PDB entry 8W70 | X-ray diffraction, 2.50 A resolution | chains A and B

Chain A:
Name: light chain
Organism: Homo sapiens
Chain sequence (218 residues; each row starts with the number of its first residue):
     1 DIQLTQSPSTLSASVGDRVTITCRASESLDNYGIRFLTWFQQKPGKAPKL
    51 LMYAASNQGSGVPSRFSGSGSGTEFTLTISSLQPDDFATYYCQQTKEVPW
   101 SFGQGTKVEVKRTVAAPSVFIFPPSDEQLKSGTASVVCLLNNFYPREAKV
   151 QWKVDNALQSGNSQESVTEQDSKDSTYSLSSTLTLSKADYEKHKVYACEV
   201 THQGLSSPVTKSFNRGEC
Cystine bridges: C23-C92, C138-C198

Chain B:
Name: heavy chain
Organism: Homo sapiens
Chain sequence (222 residues; numbered 1 to 222; the number before each row is that of its first residue):
     1 EVQLVQSGAEVKKPGSSVKVSCKASGYTITDSNIHWVRQAPGQSLEWIGY
    51 IYPYNGGTDYNQKFKNRATLTVDNPTNTAYMELSSLRSEDTAFYYCVNGN
   101 PWLAYWGQGTLVTVSSASTKGPSVFPLAPSSKSTSGGTAALGCLVKDYFP
   151 EPVTVSWNSGALTSGVHTFPAVLQSSGLYSLSSVVTVPSSSLGTQTYICN
   201 VNHKPSNTKVDKKVEPKSCDKT
Unresolved in the structure: 27-31, 132-135, 221-222
Cystine bridges: C22-C96, C143-C199

Interface between chain A and chain B:
Pairs across the interface (64):
  R35(A) - W102(B)
  F36(A) - W102(B)
  T38(A) - W102(B)
  F40(A) - L103(B)
  F40(A) - W106(B)
  Q42(A) - Q39(B)
  Q42(A) - Y95(B)
  A47(A) - Y95(B)  hydrophobic
  A47(A) - G107(B)
  P48(A) - L45(B)  hydrophobic
  P48(A) - Y95(B)
  P48(A) - W106(B)
  L50(A) - L103(B)
  Y53(A) - W102(B)
  A54(A) - W102(B)  hydrophobic
  Y91(A) - Q39(B)
  Y91(A) - Q43(B)
  Y91(A) - S44(B)
  Y91(A) - L45(B)  hydrophobic
  Q93(A) - L103(B)
  T95(A) - W102(B)
  V98(A) - W47(B)  hydrophobic
  V98(A) - D59(B)
  W100(A) - H35(B)
  W100(A) - W47(B)
  W100(A) - L103(B)
  F102(A) - V37(B)  hydrophobic
  F102(A) - L45(B)
  G103(A) - S44(B)  hydrogen bond (backbone-side chain)
  Q104(A) - S44(B)
  F120(A) - A140(B)  hydrophobic
  F122(A) - L127(B)  hydrophobic
  F122(A) - A128(B)
  F122(A) - A140(B)
  S125(A) - F125(B)
  S125(A) - P126(B)
  E127(A) - P126(B)
  E127(A) - K212(B)  salt bridge
  Q128(A) - F125(B)
  Q128(A) - K146(B)
  S135(A) - L144(B)
  S135(A) - K146(B)
  V137(A) - L127(B)  hydrophobic
  L139(A) - F169(B)  hydrophobic
  L139(A) - V184(B)  hydrophobic
  N141(A) - H167(B)
  N141(A) - T186(B)
  N142(A) - H167(B)  hydrogen bond
  Q164(A) - V172(B)
  Q164(A) - L173(B)  hydrogen bond (side chain-backbone)
  Q164(A) - Q174(B)
  E165(A) - V172(B)
  S166(A) - F169(B)
  S166(A) - P170(B)  hydrogen bond (side chain-backbone)
  V167(A) - P170(B)
  T168(A) - F169(B)
  S178(A) - H167(B)  hydrogen bond
  S178(A) - F169(B)
  L179(A) - F169(B)
  S180(A) - F169(B)
  S180(A) - S182(B)  hydrogen bond
  E217(A) - D220(B)
  C218(A) - C219(B)
  C218(A) - D220(B)
Also at the interface, not in a pair above, chain A (43 interface residues in all): D1, I34, L37, K46, P99
Also at the interface, not in a pair above, chain B (41 interface residues in all): E46, K63, A104, Q108, P129, T138, L141, T168, S218

In short:
The interface between chain A and chain B involves 43 residues on one side and 41 on the other, with 6
hydrogen bonds and 1 salt bridge. Among the polar pairs are E127(A)-K212(B), G103(A)-S44(B) and
N142(A)-H167(B).
Chain A is light chain and chain B is heavy chain, both from Homo sapiens; the structure, Structure of
Gemtuzumab Fab, was determined by X-ray diffraction.
